Entry 5CQJ (X-ray diffraction, 2.15 A resolution); this record covers chains A and B.

# Chain A (and B)
Molecule: Ditrans, polycis-undecaprenyl-diphosphate synthase ((2E, 6E)-farnesyl-diphosphate specific)
From: Escherichia coli (strain K12)
Notes: EC 2.5.1.31; chain B of this document is another copy of the same molecule, construct and numbering; everything in this record applies to it too
UniProt: P60472 (UPPS_ECOLI); numbering as in UniProt (aligned over 1-253)
Chain sequence (253 residues; numbered 1 to 253; the number before each row is that of its first residue):
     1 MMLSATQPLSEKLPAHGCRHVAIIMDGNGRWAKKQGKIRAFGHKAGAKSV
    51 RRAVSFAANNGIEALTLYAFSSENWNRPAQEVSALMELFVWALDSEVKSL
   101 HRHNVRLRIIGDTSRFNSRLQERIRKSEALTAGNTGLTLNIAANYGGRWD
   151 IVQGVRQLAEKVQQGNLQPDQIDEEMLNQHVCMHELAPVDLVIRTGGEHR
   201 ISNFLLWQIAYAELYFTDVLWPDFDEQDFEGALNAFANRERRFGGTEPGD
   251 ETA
Not modelled in the structure: 1-12, 71-86, 241-253 (chain B: 1-16, 71-88, 241-253)
UniProt features mapped onto this chain:
  - active site: D26, N74 (Proton acceptor)
  - binding site (substrate): D26 to R30, W31, R39, H43, S71 to E73, W75, R77, R194, R200 to S202
  - binding site (Mg(2+)): D26, H199, E213
  - binding site (isopentenyl diphosphate): E213
  - site: A69 (Required for continued chain elongation), L137 (Important for determining product length)
  - mutagenesis: D26 (D26A: Great decrease in activity), W31 (W31F: Decrease in activity; reduced affinity for decaprenyl diphosphate substrate analog), H43 (H43A: Great decreases in the catalytic efficiency and the affinity for FPP and IPP), I62 (I62A: Formation predominantly of C(60) and C(65) polymers rather than the C(55) polymer), A69 (A69L: Produces shorter polymers), S71 (S71A: Decrease in activity), E73 (E73A: Slight decrease in activity), N74 (N74A: Decrease in activity), W75 (W75A/F: Decrease in activity; reduced affinity for decaprenyl diphosphate substrate analog), R77 (R77A: Decrease in activity), E81 (E81A: Slight decrease in activity), W91 (W91F: Decrease in affinity for IPP), 14 further mutagenesis entries in UniProt
Ligand contacts: Clomifene (53Q): M25, N28, H43, G46, A47, V50, A69, F89, A92, L93, S95, E96, L100, I141
Reported in the primary citation:
  - binding site for Clomifene: E96

# Chain A / chain B interface
Contacting residue pairs (76):
  R148(A) - E174(B)
  R148(A) - W207(B)  hydrogen bond (side chain-backbone)
  R148(A) - A210(B)
  W149(A) - E174(B)  hydrogen bond (backbone-side chain)
  I151(A) - I151(B)  hydrophobic
  I151(A) - L177(B)  hydrophobic
  I151(A) - W207(B)  hydrophobic
  V152(A) - I172(B)
  V152(A) - D173(B)
  V152(A) - E174(B)
  V155(A) - V155(B)  hydrophobic
  R156(A) - P169(B)
  R156(A) - I172(B)  hydrogen bond (side chain-backbone)
  R156(A) - D173(B)
  A159(A) - V162(B)
  A159(A) - P169(B)
  A159(A) - I172(B)  hydrophobic
  E160(A) - P169(B)
  V162(A) - A159(B)
  V162(A) - V162(B)  hydrophobic
  V162(A) - Q163(B)
  Q163(A) - V162(B)
  Q163(A) - Q168(B)  hydrogen bond
  Q163(A) - P169(B)
  Q168(A) - Q163(B)  hydrogen bond
  P169(A) - R156(B)
  P169(A) - A159(B)
  P169(A) - E160(B)
  P169(A) - Q163(B)
  D170(A) - R156(B)  hydrogen bond (backbone-side chain)
  I172(A) - V152(B)
  I172(A) - R156(B)  hydrogen bond (backbone-side chain)
  I172(A) - A159(B)  hydrophobic
  D173(A) - V152(B)
  E174(A) - R148(B)
  E174(A) - W149(B)
  E174(A) - V152(B)
  L177(A) - I151(B)  hydrophobic
  H199(A) - A212(B)
  H199(A) - E213(B)
  H199(A) - L214(B)  hydrogen bond (backbone-backbone)
  R200(A) - Y211(B)  hydrogen bond (side chain-backbone)
  R200(A) - A212(B)
  R200(A) - E213(B)  salt bridge
  R200(A) - R239(B)
  I201(A) - A210(B)
  I201(A) - L214(B)  hydrophobic
  S202(A) - A210(B)  hydrogen bond (backbone-backbone)
  N203(A) - A210(B)  hydrogen bond (backbone-backbone)
  N203(A) - Y211(B)  hydrogen bond
  L206(A) - L206(B)
  L206(A) - A210(B)  hydrophobic
  W207(A) - R148(B)  hydrogen bond (backbone-side chain)
  W207(A) - I151(B)  hydrophobic
  W207(A) - V152(B)  hydrophobic
  Q208(A) - R148(B)
  A210(A) - R148(B)
  A210(A) - I201(B)
  A210(A) - S202(B)  hydrogen bond (backbone-backbone)
  A210(A) - N203(B)  hydrogen bond (backbone-backbone)
  A210(A) - L206(B)  hydrophobic
  Y211(A) - R200(B)  hydrogen bond (backbone-side chain)
  Y211(A) - N203(B)  hydrogen bond
  A212(A) - H199(B)
  A212(A) - R200(B)
  E213(A) - H199(B)  salt bridge
  E213(A) - R200(B)  salt bridge
  L214(A) - H199(B)  hydrogen bond (backbone-backbone)
  L214(A) - I201(B)  hydrophobic
  F216(A) - L214(B)  hydrophobic
  F216(A) - F216(B)  hydrophobic
  R239(A) - G197(B)  hydrogen bond (side chain-backbone)
  R239(A) - E198(B)
  R239(A) - H199(B)  hydrogen bond
  R239(A) - R200(B)
  E240(A) - R200(B)  salt bridge
Also at the interface, not in a pair above, chain A (36 interface residues in all): N178, E198, F236
Also at the interface, not in a pair above, chain B (35 interface residues in all): L167, D170, Q208

# In short
The interface between chain A and chain B involves 36 residues on one side and 35 on the other; the contacts
include 20 hydrogen bonds and 4 salt bridges. Polar pairs include R200(A)-E213(B), E213(A)-H199(B) and
E240(A)-R200(B). Bound to chain A: Clomifene. From the paper: a binding site for Clomifene at E96(A).
Both chains are Ditrans, polycis-undecaprenyl-diphosphate synthase ((2E, 6E)-farnesyl-diphosphate specific)
(Escherichia coli (strain K12)). Entry 5CQJ (Crystal structure of E. coli undecaprenyl pyrophosphate synthase
in complex with clomiphene) was determined by X-ray diffraction together with 5CQB from the same study.
